Entry 8OS6 (X-ray diffraction, 2.66 A resolution); this record covers chains A and B of the 20 polymer chains in the assembly.

# Chain A
Molecule: GDNF family receptor alpha
Organism: Danio rerio
Reference sequence: Q98TT9 (Q98TT9_DANRE); residue numbers follow UniProt; this construct covers 96-352
Chain sequence (260 residues; row label = number of the first residue in the row):
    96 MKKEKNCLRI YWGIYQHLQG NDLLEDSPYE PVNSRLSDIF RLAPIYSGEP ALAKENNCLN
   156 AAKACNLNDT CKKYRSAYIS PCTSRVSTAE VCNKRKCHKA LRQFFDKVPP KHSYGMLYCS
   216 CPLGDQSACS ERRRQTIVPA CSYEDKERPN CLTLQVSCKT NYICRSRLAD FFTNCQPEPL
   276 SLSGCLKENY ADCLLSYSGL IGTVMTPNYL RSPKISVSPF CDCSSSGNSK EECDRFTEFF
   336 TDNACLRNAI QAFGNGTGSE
Not modelled in the structure: 96-148
Construct notes: expression tag (353-355)
Cystine bridges: Cys153-Cys214, Cys160-Cys166, Cys177-Cys192, Cys187-Cys236, Cys216-Cys224, Cys246-Cys316, Cys253-Cys259, Cys270-Cys288, Cys280-Cys340, Cys318-Cys328
Ligand contacts: N-acetylglucosamine (NAG; 2-acetamido-2-deoxy-beta-D-glucopyranose): Ser321, Gly322, Asn323, Ser324
From the paper describing this entry:
  - self-association interface (contacts with another copy of this molecule); pairs are residue here / residue on that copy: Lys206-Glu242 (salt bridge), Asp287-Lys254 (salt bridge), Leu290, Phe348
  - mutagenesis - K254E/L290E: unchanged binding to Glial cell line-derived neurotrophic factor (chain B)

# Chain B
Molecule: Glial cell line-derived neurotrophic factor
Organism: Danio rerio
Reference sequence: Q98TU0 (GDNF_DANRE); residues 137-235 here = UniProt positions 137-235
Chain sequence (99 residues; each row starts with the number of its first residue):
   137 GQGRGCLLKE IHLNVTDLDL GYRTKEELIF RYCSGPCHDA ETNYDKILNN LTHNKKLDKD
   197 TPSRTCCRPI AFDDDISFLD DSLEYHTLKK HSAKKCACV
Not modelled in the structure: 137-138
Cystine bridges: Cys142-Cys203, Cys169-Cys232, Cys173-Cys234
Glycans and other covalent adducts: N-acetylglucosamine (NAG) linked to Asn150
UniProt features mapped onto this chain:
  - glycosylation (N-linked (GlcNAc...) asparagine): Asn150, Asn186

# Chain A / chain B interface
Pairs across the interface (34):
  Leu154(A) - Lys161(B)
  Ala157(A) - Glu162(B)
  Lys158(A) - Lys161(B)
  Lys158(A) - Glu163(B)  salt bridge
  Asn161(A) - Glu162(B)  hydrogen bond
  Asn161(A) - Glu163(B)
  Asn161(A) - Ile212(B)
  Asn161(A) - Ser213(B)  hydrogen bond (side chain-backbone)
  Leu162(A) - His148(B)
  Leu162(A) - Glu163(B)
  Leu162(A) - Leu164(B)
  Leu162(A) - Ile165(B)
  Lys167(A) - Asp209(B)  salt bridge
  Lys167(A) - Asp210(B)  hydrogen bond (side chain-backbone)
  Lys167(A) - Asp211(B)
  Lys167(A) - Ile212(B)
  Lys168(A) - Asp210(B)
  Arg170(A) - Glu162(B)  salt bridge
  Arg170(A) - Ser213(B)  hydrogen bond (side chain-backbone)
  Arg170(A) - Tyr221(B)
  Ser171(A) - Asp211(B)
  Ser171(A) - Ile212(B)
  Ser171(A) - Ser213(B)  hydrogen bond
  Ser171(A) - Thr223(B)
  Ile174(A) - Ser213(B)
  Ile174(A) - Tyr221(B)  hydrophobic
  Ile174(A) - Thr223(B)
  Ser175(A) - Thr223(B)
  Thr178(A) - Tyr221(B)
  Glu226(A) - Leu219(B)
  Arg227(A) - Glu162(B)  salt bridge
  Arg227(A) - Leu215(B)  hydrogen bond (side chain-backbone)
  Gln230(A) - Tyr221(B)  hydrogen bond (backbone-side chain)
  Val233(A) - Tyr221(B)  hydrophobic
Other interface residues (no listed pair), chain A (18 interface residues in all): Asp164, Thr231
Other interface residues (no listed pair), chain B (18 interface residues in all): Arg167, Phe214, His227
The authors on this interface:
  - hot spots on chain A (mutagenesis) - R170E: abolished binding to Glial cell line-derived neurotrophic factor (chain B)

# Overview
The chain A/chain B interface involves 18 residues from each chain, with 7 hydrogen bonds and 4 salt bridges.
Among the polar pairs are Lys158(A)-Glu163(B), Lys167(A)-Asp209(B) and Arg170(A)-Glu162(B). The paper reports
that R170E of chain A abolishes binding to Glial cell line-derived neurotrophic factor (chain B); a
self-association interface involving Lys206(A), Glu242(A) and Asp287(A) among others.
Here chain A is GDNF family receptor alpha and chain B is Glial cell line-derived neurotrophic factor, both
from Danio rerio. Entry 8OS6 (Structure of a GFRA1/GDNF LICAM complex) was determined by X-ray diffraction.
